Entry 2XBO (X-ray diffraction, 4.00 A resolution); this record covers chains 2 and 3 of the 4 polymer chains in the assembly.

== Chain 2 ==
Molecule: P1
Organism: Equine rhinitis a virus
Notes: fragment: capsid protein vp2, residues 81-310
UniProtKB: B9VV85 (B9VV85_9PICO); residues 1-230 here correspond to UniProt positions 81-310 (UniProt number = residue number + 80)
Amino-acid sequence (230 residues; each row starts with the number of its first residue):
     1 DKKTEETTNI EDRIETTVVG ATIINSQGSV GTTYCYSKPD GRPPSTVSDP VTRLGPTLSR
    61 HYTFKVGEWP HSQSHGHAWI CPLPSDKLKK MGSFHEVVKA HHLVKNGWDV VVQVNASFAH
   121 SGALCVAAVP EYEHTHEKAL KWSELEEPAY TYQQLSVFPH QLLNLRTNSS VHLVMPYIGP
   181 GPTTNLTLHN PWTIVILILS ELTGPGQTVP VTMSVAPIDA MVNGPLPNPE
Disordered / not traced: 1-30
Sequence notes: conflict Ser85 (Gly165 in B9VV85)

== Chain 3 ==
Molecule: P1
Organism: Equine rhinitis a virus
Notes: fragment: capsid protein vp3, residues 311-536
UniProtKB: B9VV85 (B9VV85_9PICO); residues 1-226 here correspond to UniProt positions 311-536 (UniProt number = residue number + 310)
Amino-acid sequence (226 residues; numbered 1 to 226; the number before each row is that of its first residue):
     1 APIRVVSVPE SDSFMSSVPD NSTPLYPKVV VPPRQVPGRF TNFIDVAKQT YSFCSISGKP
    61 YFEVTNTSGD EPLFQMDVSL SAAELHGTYV ASLSSFFAQY RGSLNFYFIF TGAAATKAKF
   121 LVAFVPPHSA APKTRDEAMA CIHAVWDVGL NSAFSFNVPY SSPADFMAVY SAEATVVNVS
   181 GWLQVYALTA LTSTDIAVNS KGRVLVAVSA GPDFSLRHPV DLPDKQ
Sequence notes: conflict Lys59 (Arg369 in B9VV85), Tyr107 (Arg417 in B9VV85)

== Interface between chain 2 and chain 3 ==
Pairs across the interface - 55 pairs, chain 2 then chain 3:
  Tyr36(2) - Pro37(3)  hydrophobic
  Ser37(2) - Pro37(3)
  His75(2) - Gly58(3)
  His75(2) - Lys59(3)
  His75(2) - Tyr61(3)
  Phe118(2) - Ala113(3)
  Phe118(2) - Ala114(3)  hydrogen bond (backbone-backbone)
  Phe118(2) - Ala115(3)  hydrogen bond (backbone-backbone)
  Ala119(2) - Ala113(3)
  Ala119(2) - Asn199(3)  hydrogen bond (backbone-side chain)
  His120(2) - Ala113(3)
  Ser121(2) - Thr111(3)
  Ser121(2) - Gly112(3)
  Ser121(2) - Ala113(3)  hydrogen bond (side chain-backbone)
  Ser121(2) - Asn199(3)  hydrogen bond
  Gly122(2) - Thr111(3)  hydrogen bond (backbone-backbone)
  Tyr152(2) - Gly58(3)  hydrogen bond (side chain-backbone)
  Gln153(2) - Ser52(3)
  Gln153(2) - Phe53(3)  hydrogen bond (side chain-backbone)
  Gln153(2) - Cys54(3)  hydrogen bond (side chain-backbone)
  Gln153(2) - Ser55(3)
  Gln153(2) - Gly87(3)
  Gln153(2) - Thr88(3)
  Gln154(2) - Ser52(3)
  Gln154(2) - Gly87(3)  hydrogen bond (side chain-backbone)
  Gln154(2) - Thr88(3)  hydrogen bond (side chain-backbone)
  Gln154(2) - Tyr89(3)
  Gln154(2) - Ser92(3)
  Ser156(2) - Thr50(3)
  Ser156(2) - Tyr51(3)
  Ser156(2) - Phe53(3)
  Val157(2) - Thr50(3)
  Val157(2) - Tyr89(3)  hydrophobic
  His160(2) - Tyr51(3)  hydrogen bond
  Asn164(2) - Ile109(3)
  Asn164(2) - Phe110(3)  hydrogen bond (side chain-backbone)
  Asn164(2) - Thr111(3)
  Arg166(2) - Phe110(3)
  Arg166(2) - Gly112(3)  hydrogen bond (side chain-backbone)
  Arg166(2) - Ala113(3)
  Arg166(2) - Ala114(3)
  Arg166(2) - Thr116(3)  hydrogen bond (side chain-backbone)
  Arg166(2) - Val148(3)
  Arg166(2) - Ser152(3)
  Ile178(2) - Pro37(3)
  Leu199(2) - Phe53(3)  hydrophobic
  Leu199(2) - Tyr61(3)
  Leu199(2) - Leu205(3)  hydrophobic
  Ser200(2) - Thr111(3)  hydrogen bond
  Glu201(2) - Tyr61(3)  hydrogen bond
  Glu201(2) - Arg203(3)  salt bridge
  Thr203(2) - Asn199(3)
  Thr203(2) - Arg203(3)
  Gly204(2) - Val198(3)
  Pro205(2) - Val198(3)
Also at the interface, not in a pair above, chain 2 (29 interface residues in all): Arg42, Ser45, Ala123, Tyr150, Leu162, Thr167
Also at the interface, not in a pair above, chain 3 (32 interface residues in all): Gln35, Gly38, Pro60, Gly149

== In short ==
29 residues of chain 2 face 32 of chain 3 across their interface; the contacts include 17 hydrogen bonds and 1
salt bridge. Polar pairs include Glu201(2)-Arg203(3), Ala119(2)-Asn199(3) and Ser121(2)-Ala113(3).
Chain 2 is P1 and chain 3 is P1, both from Equine rhinitis a virus; the structure, Equine Rhinitis A Virus in
Complex with its Sialic Acid Receptor, was determined by X-ray diffraction.
